PDB entry 1W0K | X-ray diffraction, 2.85 A resolution | chains C and G of the 7 polymer chains in the assembly

[Chain C]
Protein: ATP synthase alpha chain heart isoform, mitochondrial precursor
Organism: Bos taurus
Notes: EC 3.6.3.14
UniProt: P19483 (ATP0_BOVIN); residues 1-510 here correspond to UniProt positions 44-553 (UniProt number = residue number + 43)
Sequence (510 residues; numbered 1 to 510; the number before each row is that of its first residue):
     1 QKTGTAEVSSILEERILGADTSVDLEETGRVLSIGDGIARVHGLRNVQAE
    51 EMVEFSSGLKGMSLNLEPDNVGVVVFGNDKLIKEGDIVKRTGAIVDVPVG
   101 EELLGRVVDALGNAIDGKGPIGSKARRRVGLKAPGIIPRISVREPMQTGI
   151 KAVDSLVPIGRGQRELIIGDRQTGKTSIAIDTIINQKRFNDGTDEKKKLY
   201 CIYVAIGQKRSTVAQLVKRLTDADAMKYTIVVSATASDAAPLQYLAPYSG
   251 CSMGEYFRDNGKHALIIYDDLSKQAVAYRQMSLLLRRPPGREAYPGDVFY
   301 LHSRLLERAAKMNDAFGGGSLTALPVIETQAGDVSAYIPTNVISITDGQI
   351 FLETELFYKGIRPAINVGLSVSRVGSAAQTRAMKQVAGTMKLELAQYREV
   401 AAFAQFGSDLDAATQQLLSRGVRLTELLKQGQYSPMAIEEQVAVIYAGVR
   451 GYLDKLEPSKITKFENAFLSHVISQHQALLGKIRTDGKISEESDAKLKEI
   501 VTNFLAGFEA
Disordered / not traced: 1-18
Construct notes: cloning artifact (481)
Metal / ion sites: Mg2+: Thr-176 (together with ADP)
Ligand contacts:
  - ADP (adenosine-5'-diphosphate), molecule 1: Asp-170, Arg-171, Gln-172, Thr-173, Gly-174, Lys-175, Thr-176, Ser-177, Phe-357, Arg-362, Pro-363, Gln-430, Gly-431, Gln-432, Tyr-433
  - ADP, molecule 2: Val-371, Ser-372, Arg-373
Curated features (UniProtKB/Swiss-Prot):
  - binding site (ATP): Gln-172, Gly-174, Lys-175, Thr-176, Ser-177, Gln-430, Gln-432
  - binding site (Mg(2+)): Thr-176, Asp-269
  - site: Ser-370 (Required for activity)
  - modified residue: Gln-1 (Pyrrolidone carboxylic acid), Ser-10 (Phosphoserine), Ser-22 (Phosphoserine), Ser-33 (Phosphoserine), Ser-63 (Phosphoserine), Lys-80 (N6-acetyllysine), Lys-83 (N6-acetyllysine), Lys-89 (N6-acetyllysine), Thr-91 (Phosphothreonine), Lys-118 (N6-acetyllysine), Ser-123 (Phosphoserine), Lys-124 (N6-acetyllysine), Ser-141 (Phosphoserine), Arg-161 (Omega-N-methylarginine), Lys-187 (N6-acetyllysine), Lys-196 (N6-acetyllysine), Lys-197 (N6-acetyllysine), Lys-218 (N6-acetyllysine), Lys-262 (N6-acetyllysine), Lys-384 (N6-acetyllysine) and 6 more in UniProt
  - glycosylation: Ser-33 (O-linked (GlcNAc) serine)
From the paper describing this entry:
  - binding site for ADP: Arg-373

[Chain G]
Protein: ATP synthase gamma chain, mitochondrial precursor
Organism: Bos taurus
Notes: EC 3.6.3.14
UniProt: P05631 (ATPG_BOVIN); residues 1-272 here correspond to UniProt positions 26-297 (UniProt number = residue number + 25)
Sequence (272 residues; numbered 1 to 272; the number before each row is that of its first residue):
     1 ATLKDITRRLKSIKNIQKITKSMKMVAAAKYARAERELKPARVYGVGSLA
    51 LYEKADIKTPEDKKKHLIIGVSSDRGLCGAIHSSVAKQMKSEAANLAAAG
   101 KEVKIIGVGDKIRSILHRTHSDQFLVTFKEVGRRPPTFGDASVIALELLN
   151 SGYEFDEGSIIFNRFRSVISYKTEEKPIFSLDTISSAESMSIYDDIDADV
   201 LRNYQEYSLANIIYYSLKESTTSEQSARMTAMDNASKNASEMIDKLTLTF
   251 NRTRQAVITKELIEIISGAAAL
Disordered / not traced: 45-76, 91-208
Curated features (UniProtKB/Swiss-Prot):
  - modified residue: Lys-14 (N6-acetyllysine), Lys-24 (N6-succinyllysine), Lys-30 (N6-acetyllysine), Lys-90 (N6-acetyllysine), Ser-121 (Phosphoserine), Lys-129 (N6-acetyllysine), Lys-172 (N6-acetyllysine), Lys-245 (N6-succinyllysine)

[Chain C / chain G interface]
Residue-residue contacts (6; chain C residue first):
  Pro-288(C) / Ala-271(G)  hydrophobic
  Pro-289(C) / Ser-267(G)
  Pro-289(C) / Gly-268(G)
  Pro-289(C) / Ala-271(G)
  Arg-291(C) / Glu-264(G)
  Glu-292(C) / Glu-264(G)  hydrogen bond (backbone-side chain)
Interface residues without a listed pair, chain C (7 interface residues in all): Arg-286, Gly-290, Ala-293
Interface residues without a listed pair, chain G (5 interface residues in all): Leu-272

[Overview]
7 residues of chain C and 5 residues of chain G are in contact; the contacts include 1 hydrogen bond. The
hydrogen-bonded pair is Glu-292(C)/Glu-264(G). Bound to chain C: ADP. UniProt lists 7 ATP-binding residues and
Mg2+-binding residues Thr-176(C) and Asp-269(C) on chain C. From the paper: a binding site for ADP at
Arg-373(C).
Here chain C is ATP synthase alpha chain heart isoform, mitochondrial precursor and chain G is ATP synthase
gamma chain, mitochondrial precursor, both from Bos taurus. Entry 1W0K (ADP inhibited bovine F1-ATPase) was
determined by X-ray diffraction, deposited together with 1W0J.
